8REC - chains A and B of the 9 polymer chains in the assembly; structure by electron microscopy, 3.50 A resolution.

== Chain A (and B) ==
Molecule: DNA-directed RNA polymerase subunit alpha
From: Escherichia coli K-12
Notes: EC 2.7.7.6; chain B of this document is another copy of the same molecule, construct and numbering; everything in this record applies to it too
UniProtKB: P0A7Z4 (RPOA_ECOLI); numbering as in UniProt (aligned over 4-324)
Chain sequence (321 residues; each row starts with the number of its first residue):
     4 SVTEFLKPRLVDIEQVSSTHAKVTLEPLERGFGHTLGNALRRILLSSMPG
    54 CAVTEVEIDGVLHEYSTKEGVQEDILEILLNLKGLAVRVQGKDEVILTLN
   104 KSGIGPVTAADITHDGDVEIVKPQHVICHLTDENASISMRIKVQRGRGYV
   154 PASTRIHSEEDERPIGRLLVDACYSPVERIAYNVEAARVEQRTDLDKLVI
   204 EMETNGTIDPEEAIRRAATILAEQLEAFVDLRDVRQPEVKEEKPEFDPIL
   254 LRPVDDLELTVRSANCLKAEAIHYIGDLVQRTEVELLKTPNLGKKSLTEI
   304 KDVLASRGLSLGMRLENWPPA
Unresolved in the structure: 4-6, 238-247 (chain B: 239-324)
Curated features (UniProtKB/Swiss-Prot):
  - region: Glu162 to Glu165 (Required for interaction with Crp at class II promoters)
  - modified residue: Arg265 (ADP-ribosylarginine), Lys297 (N6-acetyllysine), Lys298 (N6-acetyllysine)
  - mutagenesis: Arg45 (R45C: In rpoA112; temperature-sensitive, blocks RNA polymerase assembly), Glu162 to Glu165 (5-fold decrease in CRP-class II promoter-dependent transcription), Glu165 (E165K: 5-fold decrease in CRP-class II promoter-dependent transcription), Arg191 (R191C: In rpoA101; temperature-sensitive)

== Chain A / chain B interface ==
Pairs across the interface - 66 pairs, chain A then chain B:
  Glu7(A) with Arg150(B), salt bridge
  Phe8(A) with Arg150(B)
  Leu9(A) with Gln227(B), hydrogen bond (backbone-side chain)
  Lys10(A) with Glu226(B), salt bridge
  Pro11(A) with Gln227(B); Ala230(B); Phe231(B)
  Arg12(A) with Ala230(B)
  Leu13(A) with Phe231(B), hydrophobic
  Leu28(A) with Phe231(B), hydrophobic
  Glu32(A) with Arg150(B), salt bridge
  Gly34(A) with Arg45(B)
  Phe35(A) with Ile46(B), hydrophobic; Ser50(B)
  His37(A) with Arg45(B)
  Thr38(A) with Ala42(B); Arg45(B), hydrogen bond
  Leu39(A) with Leu228(B), hydrophobic
  Ala42(A) with Thr38(B)
  Arg45(A) with Gly34(B), hydrogen bond (side chain-backbone); His37(B); Thr38(B), hydrogen bond
  Ile46(A) with Phe35(B), hydrophobic
  Ser49(A) with Arg33(B)
  Ser50(A) with Phe8(B); Phe35(B)
  Pro52(A) with Val5(B), hydrophobic
  Gly149(A) with Val5(B)
  Arg150(A) with Ser4(B), hydrogen bond (side chain-backbone); Glu7(B), hydrogen bond (side chain-backbone); Phe8(B); Glu32(B), salt bridge
  Arg218(A) with Phe231(B), hydrogen bond (side chain-backbone); Leu234(B); Arg235(B)
  Arg219(A) with Thr6(B)
  Ala221(A) with Leu228(B); Phe231(B), hydrophobic; Val232(B)
  Thr222(A) with Arg235(B)
  Ile223(A) with Phe8(B), hydrophobic; Phe35(B), hydrophobic
  Ala225(A) with Val232(B), hydrophobic
  Glu226(A) with Lys10(B), hydrogen bond (backbone-side chain)
  Gln227(A) with Leu9(B), hydrogen bond (side chain-backbone); Pro11(B); Leu31(B); Phe35(B); Leu39(B)
  Leu228(A) with Leu224(B), hydrophobic
  Glu229(A) with Lys10(B), salt bridge
  Ala230(A) with Pro11(B), hydrophobic
  Phe231(A) with Leu28(B), hydrophobic; Leu39(B), hydrophobic; Leu43(B), hydrophobic; Ile217(B), hydrophobic; Ala221(B), hydrophobic
  Val232(A) with Arg218(B); Thr222(B)
  Leu234(A) with Glu214(B); Ile217(B), hydrophobic; Arg218(B)
  Arg235(A) with Ile16(B)
  Asp236(A) with Leu13(B); Val14(B), hydrogen bond (side chain-backbone); Ile16(B)
Also at the interface, not in a pair above, chain A (44 interface residues in all): Leu31, Asn41, Arg148, Leu224, Asp233, Val237
Also at the interface, not in a pair above, chain B (48 interface residues in all): Arg12, Val26, Asn41, Pro52, Arg195, Leu201, Ala225, Glu229

== Summary ==
44 residues of chain A face 48 of chain B across their interface, with 10 hydrogen bonds and 5 salt bridges.
Among the polar pairs are Glu7(A)-Arg150(B), Lys10(A)-Glu226(B) and Glu32(A)-Arg150(B). Curated annotation
(UniProt) lists 6 mutagenesis sites on chain A.
Chain A and chain B are both DNA-directed RNA polymerase subunit alpha (Escherichia coli K-12); the structure,
Cryo-EM structure of bacterial RNA polymerase-sigma54 initial transcribing complex - 7nt complex, was
determined by electron microscopy together with 8RE4, 8REA, 8REB, 8RED and 8REE from the same study.
